6Y11 - chains L and M of the 16 polymer chains in the assembly; structure by X-ray diffraction, 3.11 A resolution.

# Chain L
Protein: NADH-quinone oxidoreductase subunit 12
Source organism: Thermus thermophilus
Notes: EC 7.1.1.-
Reference sequence: Q56227 (NQO12_THET8); residue numbers follow UniProt; this construct covers 1-606
Amino-acid sequence (606 residues; numbered 1 to 606; the number before each row is that of its first residue):
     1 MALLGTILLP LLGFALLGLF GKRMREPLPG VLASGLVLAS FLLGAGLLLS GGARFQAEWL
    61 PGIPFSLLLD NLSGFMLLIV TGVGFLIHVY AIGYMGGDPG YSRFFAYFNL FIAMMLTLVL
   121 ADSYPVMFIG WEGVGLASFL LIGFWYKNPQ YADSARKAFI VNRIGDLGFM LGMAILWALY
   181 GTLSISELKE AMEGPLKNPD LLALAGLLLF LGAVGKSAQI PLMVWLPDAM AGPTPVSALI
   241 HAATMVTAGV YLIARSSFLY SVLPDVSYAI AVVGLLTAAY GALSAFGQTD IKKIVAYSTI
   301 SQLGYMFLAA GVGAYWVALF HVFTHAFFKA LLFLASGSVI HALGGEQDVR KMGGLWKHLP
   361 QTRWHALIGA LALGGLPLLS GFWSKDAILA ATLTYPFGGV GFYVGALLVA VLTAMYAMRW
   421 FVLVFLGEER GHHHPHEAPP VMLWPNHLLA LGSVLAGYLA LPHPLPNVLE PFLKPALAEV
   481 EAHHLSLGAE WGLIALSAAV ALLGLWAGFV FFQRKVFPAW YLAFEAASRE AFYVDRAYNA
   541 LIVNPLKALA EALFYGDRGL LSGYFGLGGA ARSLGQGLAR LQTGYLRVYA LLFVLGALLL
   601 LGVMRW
Disordered / not traced: 606

# Chain M
Protein: NADH-quinone oxidoreductase subunit 13
Source organism: Thermus thermophilus
Notes: EC 7.1.1.-
Reference sequence: Q56228 (NQO13_THET8); numbering as in UniProt (aligned over 1-469)
Amino-acid sequence (469 residues; numbered 1 to 469; the number before each row is that of its first residue):
     1 MVVLAVLLPV VFGALLLLGL PRALGVLGAG LSFLLNLYLF LTHPGGVAHA FQAPLLPGAG
    61 VYWAFGLDGL SALFFLTIAL TVFLGALVAR VEGRFLGLAL LMEGLLLGLF AARDLLVFYV
   121 FFEAALIPAL LMLYLYGGEG RTRALYTFVL FTLVGSLPML AAVLGARLLS GSPTFLLEDL
   181 LAHPLQEEAA FWVFLGFALA FAIKTPLFPL HAWLPPFHQE NHPSGLADAL GTLYKVGVFA
   241 FFRFAIPLAP EGFAQAQGLL LFLAALSALY GAWVAFAAKD FKTLLAYAGL SHMGVAALGV
   301 FSGTPEGAMG GLYLLAASGV YTGGLFLLAG RLYERTGTLE IGRYRGLAQS APGLAALALI
   361 LFLAMVGLPG LSGFPGEFLT LLGAYKASPW LAALAFLSVI ASAAYALTAF QKTFWEEGGS
   421 GVKDLAGAEW GFALLSVLAL LLMGVFPGYF ARGLHPLAEA FAKLLGGGA
Disordered / not traced: 468-469

# Interface between chain L and chain M
Contacting residue pairs (74; chain L residue first):
  Glu-58(L) / Arg-452(M)  salt bridge
  Trp-59(L) / Val-445(M)  hydrogen bond (side chain-backbone)
  Trp-59(L) / Pro-447(M)
  Trp-59(L) / Gly-448(M)
  Trp-59(L) / Arg-452(M)  hydrogen bond (backbone-side chain)
  Leu-60(L) / Pro-447(M)  hydrophobic
  Pro-61(L) / Met-309(M)  hydrophobic
  Pro-61(L) / His-455(M)
  Phe-128(L) / Phe-374(M)  hydrophobic
  Ile-129(L) / Pro-369(M)  hydrophobic
  Glu-132(L) / Pro-369(M)
  Leu-136(L) / Leu-363(M)  hydrophobic
  Phe-139(L) / Leu-407(M)  hydrophobic
  Phe-139(L) / Trp-415(M)  hydrophobic
  Leu-140(L) / Leu-359(M)  hydrophobic
  Gly-143(L) / Trp-415(M)
  Tyr-146(L) / Trp-415(M)
  Tyr-146(L) / Glu-416(M)
  Lys-147(L) / Gln-349(M)  hydrogen bond
  Lys-147(L) / Trp-415(M)
  Lys-147(L) / Gly-418(M)
  Ala-152(L) / Gln-411(M)
  Ala-152(L) / Trp-415(M)  hydrophobic
  Asp-153(L) / Gln-411(M)  hydrogen bond
  Arg-156(L) / Leu-407(M)
  Arg-156(L) / Thr-408(M)  hydrogen bond
  Arg-156(L) / Gln-411(M)
  Phe-159(L) / Leu-407(M)  hydrophobic
  Ile-160(L) / Ala-404(M)  hydrophobic
  Arg-163(L) / Val-366(M)  hydrogen bond (side chain-backbone)
  Arg-163(L) / Gly-367(M)  hydrogen bond (side chain-backbone)
  Arg-163(L) / Leu-368(M)
  Arg-163(L) / Val-399(M)  hydrogen bond (side chain-backbone)
  Arg-163(L) / Ala-403(M)
  Ile-164(L) / Ile-400(M)  hydrophobic
  Leu-167(L) / Phe-396(M)
  Leu-167(L) / Val-399(M)  hydrophobic
  Met-170(L) / Phe-378(M)  hydrophobic
  Met-170(L) / Leu-381(M)
  Leu-171(L) / Leu-381(M)  hydrophobic
  Met-173(L) / Phe-378(M)  hydrophobic
  Ala-174(L) / Leu-381(M)  hydrophobic
  Ala-174(L) / Leu-382(M)  hydrophobic
  Ala-174(L) / Tyr-385(M)
  Ile-175(L) / Tyr-385(M)
  Trp-177(L) / Glu-306(M)  hydrogen bond
  Trp-177(L) / Leu-382(M)
  Ala-178(L) / Tyr-385(M)  hydrophobic
  Ala-178(L) / Lys-386(M)
  Leu-183(L) / Phe-378(M)  hydrophobic
  Leu-201(L) / Tyr-385(M)
  Leu-546(L) / Trp-273(M)  hydrogen bond (backbone-side chain)
  Leu-549(L) / Trp-273(M)  hydrophobic
  Ala-550(L) / Trp-273(M)
  Ala-550(L) / Ala-277(M)
  Glu-551(L) / Ala-277(M)
  Leu-553(L) / Tyr-270(M)  hydrogen bond (backbone-side chain)
  Leu-553(L) / Trp-273(M)  hydrophobic
  Leu-553(L) / Val-274(M)  hydrophobic
  Phe-554(L) / Val-274(M)  hydrophobic
  Phe-554(L) / Ala-277(M)
  Phe-554(L) / Ala-278(M)  hydrophobic
  Phe-554(L) / Thr-283(M)
  Phe-554(L) / Tyr-287(M)
  Asp-557(L) / His-211(M)  salt bridge
  Asp-557(L) / Tyr-270(M)  hydrogen bond (backbone-side chain)
  Asp-557(L) / Tyr-287(M)  hydrogen bond
  Leu-560(L) / Pro-209(M)
  Leu-561(L) / Ala-212(M)
  Tyr-564(L) / Phe-151(M)  hydrophobic
  Tyr-564(L) / Pro-209(M)  hydrogen bond (side chain-backbone)
  Tyr-564(L) / Ala-212(M)  hydrophobic
  Phe-565(L) / Thr-147(M)
  Arg-572(L) / Arg-143(M)
Interface residues without a listed pair, chain L (47 interface residues in all): Ile-63, Pro-125, Pro-149, Lys-547, Gly-556
Interface residues without a listed pair, chain M (58 interface residues in all): Phe-208, Leu-210, Pro-216, Phe-276, Lys-279, Ala-348, Pro-375, Glu-377, Leu-379, Ala-393, Leu-397, Ser-402, Glu-417, Tyr-449

# In short
Chain L and chain M form an interface of 47 and 58 residues respectively, with 14 hydrogen bonds and 2 salt
bridges. Polar contacts include Glu-58(L)/Arg-452(M), Asp-557(L)/His-211(M) and Trp-59(L)/Val-445(M).
Chain L is NADH-quinone oxidoreductase subunit 12 and chain M is NADH-quinone oxidoreductase subunit 13, both
from Thermus thermophilus; the structure, Respiratory complex I from Thermus thermophilus, was determined by
X-ray diffraction together with 6I0D, 6I1P, 6Q8O, 6Q8W, 6Q8X, 6ZIY and 3 further entries from the same study.
